Entry 1P51 (X-ray diffraction, 2.50 A resolution); this record covers chains E and A of the 4 polymer chains in the assembly.

# Chain E
Molecule: 19-nt DNA strand
Sequence (19 nucleotides; numbered 2 to 20; the number before each row is that of its first residue):
     2 GCATATCAAT TTGTTGCAT

# Chain A
Name: DNA-binding protein HU
Source organism: Anabaena sp
UniProt: P05514 (DBH_ANASP); residues 1-94 here = UniProt positions 1-94
Amino-acid sequence (94 residues; row label = number of the first residue in the row):
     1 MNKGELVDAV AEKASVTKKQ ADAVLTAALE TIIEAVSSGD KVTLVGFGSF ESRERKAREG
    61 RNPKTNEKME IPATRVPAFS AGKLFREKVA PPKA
Disordered / not traced: 93-94
What the authors report for this chain:
  - binding site for the 19-nt DNA strand: Arg-61
  - contacts within the chain: Lys-3/Thr-26 (hydrogen bond)

# Chain E / chain A interface
Residue-residue contacts (15):
  DT5(E) / Arg-61(A)  hydrogen bond to the base
  DT5(E) / Asn-62(A)  base contact
  DT5(E) / Pro-63(A)  base contact
  DA6(E) / Arg-61(A)  hydrogen bond to the sugar
  DA6(E) / Asn-66(A)  sugar contact
  DT7(E) / Arg-61(A)  salt bridge to the phosphate
  DA9(E) / Glu-59(A)  phosphate contact
  DA9(E) / Lys-68(A)  salt bridge to the phosphate
  DA10(E) / Arg-58(A)  sugar contact
  DT11(E) / Arg-55(A)  salt bridge to the phosphate
  DT11(E) / Lys-56(A)  phosphate contact
  DT12(E) / Arg-53(A)  phosphate contact
  DT12(E) / Arg-55(A)  salt bridge to the phosphate
  DT13(E) / Arg-53(A)  salt bridge to the phosphate
  DT13(E) / Ser-80(A)  phosphate contact
Interface residues without a listed pair, chain E (11 interface residues in all): DA4, DC8, DG14
Interface residues without a listed pair, chain A (13 interface residues in all): Ala-57, Arg-86

# Overview
Chain E and chain A form an interface of 11 and 13 residues respectively; the contacts include 2 hydrogen
bonds and 5 salt bridges. Polar contacts include DT5(E)/Arg-61(A), DA6(E)/Arg-61(A) and DT7(E)/Arg-61(A). The
paper reports a binding site for the 19-nt DNA strand at Arg-61(A); contacts within the chain involving
Lys-3(A) and Thr-26(A).
Chain E is a 19-nt DNA strand and chain A is DNA-binding protein HU (Anabaena sp); the structure, Anabaena
HU-DNA cocrystal structure (AHU6), was determined by X-ray diffraction together with 1P71 and 1P78 from the
same study.
